3DHY - chains B and D of the 4 polymer chains in the assembly; structure by X-ray diffraction, 2.00 A resolution.

== Chain B (and D) ==
Protein: Adenosylhomocysteinase
Source organism: Mycobacterium tuberculosis
Notes: EC 3.3.1.1; chain D of this document is another copy of the same molecule, construct and numbering; everything in this record applies to it too
UniProtKB: P60176 (SAHH_MYCTU); residues 1-495 here = UniProt positions 1-495
Amino-acid sequence (495 residues; row label = number of the first residue in the row):
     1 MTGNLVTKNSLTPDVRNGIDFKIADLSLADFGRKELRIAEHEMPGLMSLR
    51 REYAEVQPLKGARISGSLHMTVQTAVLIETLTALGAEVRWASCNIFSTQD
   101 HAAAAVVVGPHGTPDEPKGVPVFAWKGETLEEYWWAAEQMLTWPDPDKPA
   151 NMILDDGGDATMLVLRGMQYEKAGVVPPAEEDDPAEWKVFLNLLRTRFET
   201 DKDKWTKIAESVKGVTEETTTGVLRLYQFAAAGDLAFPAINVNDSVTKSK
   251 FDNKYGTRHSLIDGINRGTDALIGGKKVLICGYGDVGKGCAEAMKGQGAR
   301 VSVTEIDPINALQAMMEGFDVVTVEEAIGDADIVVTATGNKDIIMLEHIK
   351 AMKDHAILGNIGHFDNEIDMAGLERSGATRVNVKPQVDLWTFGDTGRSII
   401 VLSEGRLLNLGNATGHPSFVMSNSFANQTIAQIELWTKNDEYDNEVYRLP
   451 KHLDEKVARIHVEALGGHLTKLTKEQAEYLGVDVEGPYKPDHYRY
Not modelled in the structure: 1-10
Ligand contacts:
  - 5'-S-ethyl-5'-thioadenosine (3DH): Leu68, His69, Thr71, Gln73, Thr74, Asp156, Gly157, Glu218, Thr219, Lys248, Asp252, Gly362, His363, Phe364, Leu407, Leu410, Thr414, Gly415, His416, Met421, Phe425
  - NAD (nicotinamide-adenine-dinucleotide), molecule 1: Thr219, Thr220, Thr221, Lys248, Asp252, Asn253, Thr257, Gly282, Tyr283, Gly284, Asp285, Val286, Gly287, Thr304, Glu305, Ile306, Asp307, Asn310, Ala337, Thr338, Gly339, Asn340, Ile343, Ile361, Gly362, His363, Leu407, Asn409, Leu410, His416
  - NAD, molecule 2: Thr470, Leu472, Gln476, Leu480, Lys489, Tyr493

== Chain B / chain D interface ==
Pairs across the interface (68):
  Phe31(B) with Val383(D); Lys384(D)
  Lys34(B) with Val381(D); Asn382(D), hydrogen bond (side chain-backbone)
  Glu35(B) with Val383(D); Lys384(D), salt bridge
  Ile38(B) with His355(D)
  His41(B) with Asp354(D), salt bridge; His355(D)
  Glu42(B) with Ala271(D); Leu272(D); Lys276(D), salt bridge
  Gln73(B) with Asp270(D)
  Arg258(B) with Gly274(D); Gln297(D), hydrogen bond (backbone-side chain); Gly298(D)
  His259(B) with Asn266(D); Ala271(D), hydrogen bond (side chain-backbone); Leu272(D); Ile273(D), hydrogen bond (side chain-backbone); Gln297(D)
  Ile262(B) with Ile262(D), hydrophobic; Gln297(D)
  Asp263(B) with Asn266(D)
  Asn266(B) with His259(D), hydrogen bond; Asp263(D); Arg267(D)
  Arg267(B) with Asn266(D), hydrogen bond (side chain-backbone); Arg267(D)
  Asp270(B) with Gln73(D), hydrogen bond; Thr414(D), hydrogen bond; Pro417(D); Ser418(D), hydrogen bond (backbone-backbone)
  Ala271(B) with His259(D), hydrogen bond (backbone-side chain); Pro417(D)
  Leu272(B) with Glu42(D); His259(D); Pro417(D), hydrophobic; Phe419(D), hydrophobic
  Ile273(B) with His259(D)
  Gly274(B) with Arg258(D)
  Gly275(B) with Leu465(D)
  Lys276(B) with Glu42(D), salt bridge; Leu465(D)
  Gly296(B) with Glu292(D)
  Gln297(B) with Arg258(D), hydrogen bond (side chain-backbone); His259(D); Ile262(D)
  Gly298(B) with Arg258(D)
  Arg300(B) with Leu465(D), hydrogen bond (side chain-backbone)
  Asp354(B) with His41(D), salt bridge
  His355(B) with Ile38(D); His41(D)
  Val381(B) with Lys34(D)
  Asn382(B) with Lys34(D), hydrogen bond (backbone-side chain)
  Val383(B) with Phe31(D); Ile38(D), hydrophobic
  Lys384(B) with Phe31(D); Glu35(D)
  Thr414(B) with Asp270(D), hydrogen bond
  Pro417(B) with Asp270(D); Ala271(D); Leu272(D)
  Ser418(B) with Asp270(D), hydrogen bond (backbone-backbone)
  Phe419(B) with Leu272(D), hydrophobic
  Val420(B) with Leu272(D), hydrophobic
  Leu465(B) with Gly275(D); Arg300(D), hydrogen bond (backbone-side chain)
Other interface residues (no listed pair), chain B (40 interface residues in all): Glu292, Ala293, Leu389, Ile400
Other interface residues (no listed pair), chain D (41 interface residues in all): Gln99, Ala293, Gly296, Leu389, Ile400, Val420

== In short ==
Chain B and chain D form an interface of 40 and 41 residues respectively; the contacts include 16 hydrogen
bonds and 5 salt bridges. Polar contacts include Glu35(B)-Lys384(D), His41(B)-Asp354(D) and
Glu42(B)-Lys276(D). Bound to chain B: NAD and 5'-S-ethyl-5'-thioadenosine.
Both chains are Adenosylhomocysteinase (Mycobacterium tuberculosis). Entry 3DHY (Crystal Structures of
Mycobacterium tuberculosis S-Adenosyl-L-Homocysteine Hydrolase in Ternary Complex with Substrate and
Inhibitors) was determined by X-ray diffraction (same publication as 2ZIZ, 2ZJ0, 2ZJ1 and 3CE6).
